PDB entry 8B5X | X-ray diffraction, 1.98 A resolution | chains C and D of the 5 polymer chains in the assembly

== Chain C ==
Molecule: SUN domain-containing protein 1
Source organism: Homo sapiens
UniProtKB: O94901 (SUN1_HUMAN); numbering as in UniProt (aligned over 616-812)
Chain sequence (203 residues; numbered 610 to 812; the number before each row is that of its first residue):
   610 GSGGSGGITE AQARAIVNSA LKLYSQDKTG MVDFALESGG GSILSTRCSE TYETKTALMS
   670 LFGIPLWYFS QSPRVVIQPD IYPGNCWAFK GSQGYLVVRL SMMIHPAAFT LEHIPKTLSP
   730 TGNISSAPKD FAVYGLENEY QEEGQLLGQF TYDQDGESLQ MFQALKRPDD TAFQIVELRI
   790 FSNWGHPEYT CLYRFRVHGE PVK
Not modelled in the structure: 610-617, 812
Construct notes: expression tag (610-615)
Cystine bridges: Cys695-Cys800
Metal / ion sites: K+: Val684, Gln687, Asp689, Tyr802

== Chain D ==
Molecule: Inositol 1,4,5-triphosphate receptor associated 2
Source organism: Homo sapiens
UniProtKB: Q12912 (IRAG2_HUMAN); numbering as in UniProt (aligned over 515-555)
Chain sequence (44 residues; numbered 512 to 555; the number before each row is that of its first residue):
   512 GSMTGQLFQK SVDAAPTQQE DSWTSLEHIL WPFTRLRHNG PPPV
Not modelled in the structure: 512-529
Construct notes: expression tag (512-514)

== Interface between chain C and chain D ==
Contacting residue pairs - 27 pairs, chain C then chain D:
  Glu646(C) - Leu547(D)
  Glu646(C) - His549(D)
  Ser647(C) - Pro553(D)
  Gly648(C) - Pro553(D)
  Gly649(C) - His549(D)  hydrogen bond (backbone-side chain)
  Gly649(C) - Pro553(D)
  Gly650(C) - His549(D)  hydrogen bond (backbone-side chain)
  Ser651(C) - Leu547(D)
  Ser651(C) - Arg548(D)
  Ser651(C) - His549(D)  hydrogen bond (side chain-backbone)
  Leu653(C) - Arg548(D)
  Ser654(C) - Arg546(D)
  Met668(C) - His539(D)
  Met668(C) - Ile540(D)  hydrophobic
  Met668(C) - Pro543(D)  hydrophobic
  Met668(C) - Phe544(D)  hydrophobic
  Ser669(C) - His539(D)  hydrogen bond (backbone-side chain)
  Ser669(C) - Ile540(D)
  Leu670(C) - Ile540(D)  hydrophobic
  Trp676(C) - Phe544(D)
  Phe678(C) - Pro543(D)  hydrophobic
  Phe678(C) - Phe544(D)  hydrophobic
  Ser681(C) - Arg546(D)
  Arg683(C) - Trp542(D)  hydrogen bond (side chain-backbone)
  Arg683(C) - Thr545(D)  hydrogen bond (side chain-backbone)
  Arg708(C) - His549(D)  hydrogen bond (side chain-backbone)
  Glu748(C) - Arg548(D)  salt bridge
Interface residues without a listed pair, chain C (21 interface residues in all): Ile652, Phe671, Leu675, Gln687
Interface residues without a listed pair, chain D (13 interface residues in all): Ser536, Val555

== Summary ==
Chain C and chain D form an interface of 21 and 13 residues respectively, with 7 hydrogen bonds and 1 salt
bridge. Polar contacts include Glu748(C)-Arg548(D), Gly649(C)-His549(D) and Gly650(C)-His549(D). Val684(C),
Gln687(C), Asp689(C) and Tyr802(C) coordinate K+.
Here chain C is SUN domain-containing protein 1 and chain D is Inositol 1,4,5-triphosphate receptor associated
2, both from Homo sapiens. Entry 8B5X (Crystal structure of the SUN1-KASH6 9:6 complex) was determined by
X-ray diffraction, deposited together with 7Z8Y and 8B46.
